PDB entry 1WXD | X-ray diffraction, 2.10 A resolution | chains A and B

== Chain A (and B) ==
Molecule: shikimate 5-dehydrogenase
From: Thermus thermophilus
Notes: EC 1.1.1.25; chain B of this document is another copy of the same molecule, construct and numbering; everything in this record applies to it too
Reference sequence: Q5SJF8 (Q5SJF8_THET8); numbering as in UniProt (aligned over 1-263)
Chain sequence (263 residues; each row starts with the number of its first residue):
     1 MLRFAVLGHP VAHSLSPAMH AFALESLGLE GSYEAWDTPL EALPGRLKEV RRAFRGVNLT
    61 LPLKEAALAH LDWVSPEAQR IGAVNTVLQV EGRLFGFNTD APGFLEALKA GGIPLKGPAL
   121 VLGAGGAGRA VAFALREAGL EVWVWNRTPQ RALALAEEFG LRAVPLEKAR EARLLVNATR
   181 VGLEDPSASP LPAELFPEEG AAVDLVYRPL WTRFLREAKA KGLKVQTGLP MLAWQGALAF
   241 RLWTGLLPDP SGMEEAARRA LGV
Curated features (UniProtKB/Swiss-Prot):
  - active site: Lys64 (Proton acceptor)
  - binding site (shikimate): Ser14 to Ser16, Thr60, Asn85, Asp100, Tyr207, Gln235
  - binding site (NADP(+)): Gly123 to Ala127, Asn146 to Arg151, Leu205, Gly228

== Interface between chain A and chain B ==
Residue-residue contacts (44):
  Met1(A) with Gly245(B); Leu246(B), hydrophobic; Leu247(B), hydrogen bond (side chain-backbone)
  Leu2(A) with Thr244(B); Gly245(B); Leu246(B), hydrophobic
  Leu29(A) with Leu29(B), hydrophobic; Leu246(B), hydrophobic
  Arg55(A) with Arg55(B); Arg241(B), hydrogen bond (side chain-backbone); Leu242(B), hydrogen bond (side chain-backbone); Trp243(B), hydrogen bond (side chain-backbone); Thr244(B); Gly245(B)
  Trp73(A) with Trp73(B); Arg93(B); Phe95(B), hydrophobic
  Pro76(A) with Arg93(B)
  Glu77(A) with Arg93(B), salt bridge
  Val90(A) with Phe97(B), hydrophobic; Leu242(B), hydrophobic
  Glu91(A) with Phe97(B); Asn98(B); Leu242(B)
  Arg93(A) with Trp73(B); Pro76(B); Glu77(B), salt bridge
  Phe95(A) with Trp73(B), hydrophobic; Phe95(B), hydrophobic
  Phe97(A) with Val90(B), hydrophobic; Glu91(B)
  Arg241(A) with Arg55(B), hydrogen bond (backbone-side chain)
  Leu242(A) with Arg55(B), hydrogen bond (backbone-side chain); Val90(B), hydrophobic; Glu91(B)
  Trp243(A) with Arg55(B), hydrogen bond (backbone-side chain); Thr244(B)
  Thr244(A) with Leu2(B); Arg55(B); Trp243(B); Thr244(B)
  Gly245(A) with Leu2(B); Arg55(B)
  Leu246(A) with Leu2(B), hydrophobic
Other interface residues (no listed pair), chain A (22 interface residues in all): Asp72, Ser75, Leu88, Asn98
Other interface residues (no listed pair), chain B (24 interface residues in all): Asp72, Ser75, Leu88, Thr99, Pro102

== In short ==
Chain A and chain B form an interface of 22 and 24 residues respectively, with 7 hydrogen bonds and 2 salt
bridges. Among the polar pairs are Glu77(A)-Arg93(B), Met1(A)-Leu247(B) and Arg55(A)-Arg241(B).
Chain A and chain B are both shikimate 5-dehydrogenase (Thermus thermophilus); the structure, Crystal
Structure of Shikimate 5-Dehydrogenase (AroE) from Thermus Thermophilus HB8, was determined by X-ray
diffraction, deposited together with 2D5C, 2EV9 and 2CY0.
